7WKA - chains B and a of the 7 polymer chains in the assembly; structure by electron microscopy, 3.64 A resolution.

== Chain B ==
Molecule: Spike glycoprotein
Organism: Severe acute respiratory syndrome coronavirus 2
UniProt: P0DTC2 (SPIKE_SARS2); residue numbers follow UniProt; this construct covers 1-68, 71-142, 146-210, 215-1208
Amino-acid sequence (1258 residues; numbered 1 to 1261 plus 6 insertion-coded residues; 9 numbers in that range are skipped by the numbering (no residue carries them; nothing is unmodelled there); the number before each row is that of its first residue; a row labelled like 210A-210F holds insertion residues (210A, then the next letters in order)):
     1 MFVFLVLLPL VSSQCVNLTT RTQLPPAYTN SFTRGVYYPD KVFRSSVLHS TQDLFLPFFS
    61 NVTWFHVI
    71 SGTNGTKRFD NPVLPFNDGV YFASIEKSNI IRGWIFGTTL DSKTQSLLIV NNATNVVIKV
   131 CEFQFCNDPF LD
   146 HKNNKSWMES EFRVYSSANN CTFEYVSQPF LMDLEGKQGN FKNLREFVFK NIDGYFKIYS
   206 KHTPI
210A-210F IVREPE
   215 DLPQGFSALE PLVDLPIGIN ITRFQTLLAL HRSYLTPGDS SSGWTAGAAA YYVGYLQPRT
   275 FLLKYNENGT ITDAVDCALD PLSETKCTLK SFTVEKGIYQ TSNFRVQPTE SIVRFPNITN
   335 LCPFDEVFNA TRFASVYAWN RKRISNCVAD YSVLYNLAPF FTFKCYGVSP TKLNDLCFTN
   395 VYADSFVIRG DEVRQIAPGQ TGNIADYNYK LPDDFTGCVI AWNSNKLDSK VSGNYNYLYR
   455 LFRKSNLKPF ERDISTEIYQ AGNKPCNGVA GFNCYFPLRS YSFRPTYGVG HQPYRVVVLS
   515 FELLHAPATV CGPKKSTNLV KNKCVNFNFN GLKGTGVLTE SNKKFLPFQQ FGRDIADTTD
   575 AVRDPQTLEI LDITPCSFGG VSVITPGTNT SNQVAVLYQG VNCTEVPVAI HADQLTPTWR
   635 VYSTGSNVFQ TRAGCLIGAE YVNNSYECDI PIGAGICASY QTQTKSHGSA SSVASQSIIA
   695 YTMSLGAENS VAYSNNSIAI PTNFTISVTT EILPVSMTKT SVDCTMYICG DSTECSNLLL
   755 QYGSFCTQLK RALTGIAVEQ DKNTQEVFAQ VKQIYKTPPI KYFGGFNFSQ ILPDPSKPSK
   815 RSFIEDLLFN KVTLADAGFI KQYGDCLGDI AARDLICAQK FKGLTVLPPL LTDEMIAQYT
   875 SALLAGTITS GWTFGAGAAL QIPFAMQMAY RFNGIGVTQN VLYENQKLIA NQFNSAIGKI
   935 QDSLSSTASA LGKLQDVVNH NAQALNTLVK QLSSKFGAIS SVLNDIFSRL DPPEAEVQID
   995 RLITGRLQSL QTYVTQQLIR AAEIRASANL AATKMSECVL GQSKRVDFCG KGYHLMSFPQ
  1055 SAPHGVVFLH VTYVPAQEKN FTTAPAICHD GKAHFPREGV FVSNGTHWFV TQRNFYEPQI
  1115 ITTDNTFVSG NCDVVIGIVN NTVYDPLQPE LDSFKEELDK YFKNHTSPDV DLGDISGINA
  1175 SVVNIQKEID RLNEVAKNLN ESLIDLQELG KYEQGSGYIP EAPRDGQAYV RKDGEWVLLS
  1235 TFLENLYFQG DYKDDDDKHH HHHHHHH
Not modelled in the structure: 1-13, 71-76, 146-158, 210A-210F, 248-254, 621-630, 677-688, 828-853, 1148-1261
Sequence notes: variant Val67 (Ala in P0DTC2), Ile95 (Thr in P0DTC2), Asp142 (Gly in P0DTC2), Asp339 (Gly in P0DTC2), Leu371 (Ser in P0DTC2), Pro373 (Ser in P0DTC2), Phe375 (Ser in P0DTC2), Asn417 (Lys in P0DTC2), Lys440 (Asn in P0DTC2), Ser446 (Gly in P0DTC2), Asn477 (Ser in P0DTC2), Lys478 (Thr in P0DTC2), Ala484 (Glu in P0DTC2), Arg493 (Gln in P0DTC2), Ser496 (Gly in P0DTC2), Arg498 (Gln in P0DTC2), Tyr501 (Asn in P0DTC2), His505 (Tyr in P0DTC2), Lys547 (Thr in P0DTC2), Gly614 (Asp in P0DTC2), Tyr655 (His in P0DTC2), Lys679 (Asn in P0DTC2), His681 (Pro in P0DTC2), Gly682 (Arg in P0DTC2), Ser683 (Arg in P0DTC2), Ser685 (Arg in P0DTC2), Lys764 (Asn in P0DTC2), Tyr796 (Asp in P0DTC2), Lys856 (Asn in P0DTC2), His954 (Gln in P0DTC2), Lys969 (Asn in P0DTC2), Phe981 (Leu in P0DTC2), Pro986 (Lys in P0DTC2), Pro987 (Val in P0DTC2); insertion (210A-210B); conflict Arg210C (Asn211 in P0DTC2), Glu210D (Leu212 in P0DTC2), Pro210E (Val213 in P0DTC2), Glu210F (Arg214 in P0DTC2); expression tag (1209-1261)
Disulfide bonds: Cys131-Cys166, Cys291-Cys301, Cys336-Cys361, Cys379-Cys432, Cys391-Cys525, Cys480-Cys488, Cys538-Cys590, Cys617-Cys649, Cys662-Cys671, Cys738-Cys760, Cys743-Cys749, Cys1032-Cys1043, Cys1082-Cys1126
Swiss-Prot annotation at these positions:
  - region: Asn280 to Cys301 (Putative superantigen), Arg403 to Asp405 (Integrin-binding motif), Asn448 to Phe456 (Immunodominant HLA epitope recognized by the CD8+), Ser816 to Tyr837 (Fusion peptide 1), Lys835 to Phe855 (Fusion peptide 2), Asp1163 to Glu1202 (Heptad repeat 2)
  - site: Arg815, Ser816 (Cleavage)
  - glycosylation: Asn17 (N-linked (GlcNAc...) (complex) asparagine), Asn61 (N-linked (GlcNAc...) (hybrid) asparagine), Asn74 (N-linked (GlcNAc...) (complex) asparagine), Asn122 (N-linked (GlcNAc...) (hybrid) asparagine), Asn149 (N-linked (GlcNAc...) (complex) asparagine), Asn165 (N-linked (GlcNAc...) (complex) asparagine), Asn234 (N-linked (GlcNAc...) (high mannose) asparagine), Asn282 (N-linked (GlcNAc...) (complex) asparagine), Thr323 (O-linked (GalNAc) threonine), Ser325 (O-linked (HexNAc...) serine), Asn331 (N-linked (GlcNAc...) (complex) asparagine), Asn343 (N-linked (GlcNAc...) (complex) asparagine), Asn603 (N-linked (GlcNAc...) (hybrid) asparagine), Asn616 (N-linked (GlcNAc...) (complex) asparagine), Asn657 (N-linked (GlcNAc...) (complex) asparagine), Thr676 (O-linked (GlcNAc...) threonine), Thr678 (O-linked (GlcNAc...) threonine), Asn709 (N-linked (GlcNAc...) (high mannose) asparagine), Asn717 (N-linked (GlcNAc...) (hybrid) asparagine), Asn801 (N-linked (GlcNAc...) (hybrid) asparagine) and 6 more in UniProt
  - natural variant: Leu5 (L5F: In strain: Iota/B.1.526), Ser13 (S13I: In strain: Epsilon/B.1.427/B.1.429), Leu18 (L18F: In strain: Beta/B.1.351, Gamma/P.1 and 1 more), Thr19 (T19I: In strain: Omicron/BQ.1.1, Omicron/XBB.1.5 and 1 more; T19R: In strain: Delta/B.1.617.2, Omicron/BA.2 and 4 more), Thr20 (T20N: In strain: Gamma/P.1), Leu24 to Ala27 (sequence variant, change not given here; In strain: Omicron/BA.2, Omicron/BA.2.12.1 and 6 more), Pro26 (P26S: In strain: Gamma/P.1), Gln52 (Q52H: In strain: Omicron/EG.5.1), Val67 (A67V: In strain: Eta/B.1.525, Omicron/BA.1; this construct carries the variant), Gly75 (G75V: In strain: Lambda/C.37), Thr76 (T76I: In strain: Lambda/C.37), Asp80 (D80A: In strain: Beta/B.1.351), 74 further natural variant entries in UniProt
  - mutagenesis: Asn121 (N121Q: Partial loss of biliverdin affinity), Arg190 (R190K: Partial loss of biliverdin affinity), Asn234 (N234Q: Increased resistance to neutralizing antibodies), Asn331 (N331Q: Reduced viral infectivity), Asn343 (N343Q: Reduced viral infectivity), Leu452 (L452R: Increased resistance to neutralizing antibodies. Decreases HLA binding to NF9 epitope. Increased binding affinity to human ACE2), Tyr453 (Y453F: Decreased HLA binding to NF9 epitope. Increased binding affinity to human ACE2), Ala475 (A475V: Increased resistance to neutralizing antibodies), Val483 (V483A: Increased resistance to neutralizing antibodies), Phe490 (F490L: Increased resistance to neutralizing antibodies and human covalescent sera neutralization), His519 (H519P: Increased resistance to human covalescent sera neutralization), Ser673 (S673A: No effect on O-glycosylation by host GALNT1), 4 further mutagenesis entries in UniProt

== Chain a ==
Molecule: Heavy chain of S3H3 Fab
Organism: Mus musculus
Notes: antibody fragment or engineered binder
Amino-acid sequence (217 residues; row label = number of the first residue in the row):
     1 QVQLQQPGAE LVRPGASVKL SCKASGYSFT RFWMNWVKQR PGQGLEWIGM IHPSDSETRL
    61 NQKFKDKATL TVDKSSTTAY MQLSSPTSED SAVYYCARKD YDYDAWFAYW GQGTLVTVSA
   121 AKTTPPSVYP LAPGSAAQTN SMVTLGCLVK GYFPEPVTVT WNSGSLSSGV HTFPAVLQSD
   181 LYTLSSSVTV PSSTWPSETV TCNVAHPASS TKVDKKI
Disulfide bonds: Cys22-Cys96, Cys147-Cys202

== Chain B / chain a interface ==
Residue-residue contacts (22; chain B residue first):
  Thr323(B) with His52(a); Ser54(a); Asp55(a)
  Glu324(B) with Thr30(a); Arg31(a), salt bridge; Ser54(a)
  Arg328(B) with Asp102(a), salt bridge
  Asn532(B) with Tyr27(a), hydrogen bond; Asp100(a)
  Leu533(B) with Tyr101(a), hydrogen bond (backbone-backbone); Asp102(a)
  Val534(B) with Trp33(a), hydrophobic
  Lys535(B) with Trp33(a); Tyr101(a); Tyr103(a), hydrogen bond (side chain-backbone)
  Asn536(B) with Trp33(a)
  Lys537(B) with Trp33(a); His52(a); Asp55(a), salt bridge
  Glu583(B) with Asp102(a); Tyr103(a)
  Glu619(B) with Glu57(a)
Interface residues without a listed pair, chain B (13 interface residues in all): Ser325, Ile584
Interface residues without a listed pair, chain a (15 interface residues in all): Arg59, Arg98, Asp104

== In short ==
13 residues of chain B and 15 residues of chain a are in contact; the contacts include 3 hydrogen bonds and 3
salt bridges. Polar pairs include Glu324(B)-Arg31(a), Arg328(B)-Asp102(a) and Lys537(B)-Asp55(a). Curated
annotation (UniProt) lists 16 mutagenesis sites on chain B.
Chain B is Spike glycoprotein (Severe acute respiratory syndrome coronavirus 2) and chain a is Heavy chain of
S3H3 Fab (Mus musculus); the structure, SARS-CoV-2 Omicron closed state spike protein in complex with S3H3
Fab, was determined by electron microscopy (same publication as 7WK4, 7WK6, 7WK8, 7WK9, 7WVP and 7WVQ).
